Entry 8XAX (electron microscopy, 2.92 A resolution); this record covers chains C and T of the 20 polymer chains in the assembly.

== Chain C ==
Molecule: ATP-binding protein
Organism: Escherichia coli
UniProtKB: A0A9X9SUP5 (A0A9X9SUP5_ECOLX); numbering as in UniProt (aligned over 1-571)
Chain sequence (571 residues; numbered 1 to 571; the number before each row is that of its first residue):
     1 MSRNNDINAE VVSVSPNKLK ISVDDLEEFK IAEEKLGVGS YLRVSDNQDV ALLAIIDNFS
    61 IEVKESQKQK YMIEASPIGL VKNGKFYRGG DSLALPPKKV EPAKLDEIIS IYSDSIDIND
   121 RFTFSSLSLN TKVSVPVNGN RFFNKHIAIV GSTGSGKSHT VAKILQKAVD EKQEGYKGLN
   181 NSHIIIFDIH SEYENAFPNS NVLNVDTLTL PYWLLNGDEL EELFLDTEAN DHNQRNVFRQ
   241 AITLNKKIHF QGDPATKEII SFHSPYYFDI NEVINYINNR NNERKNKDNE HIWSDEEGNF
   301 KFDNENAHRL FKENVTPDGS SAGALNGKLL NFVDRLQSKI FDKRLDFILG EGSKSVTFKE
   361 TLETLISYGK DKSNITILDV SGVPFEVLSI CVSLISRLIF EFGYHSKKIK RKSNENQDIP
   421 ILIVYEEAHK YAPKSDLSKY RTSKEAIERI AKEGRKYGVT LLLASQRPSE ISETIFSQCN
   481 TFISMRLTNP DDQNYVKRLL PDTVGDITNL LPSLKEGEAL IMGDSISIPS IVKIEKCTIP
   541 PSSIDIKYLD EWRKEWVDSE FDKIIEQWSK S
Unresolved in the structure: 1-4
Metal / ion sites: Mg2+: Ser158 (together with AMP-PNP)
Ligand contacts:
  - AMP-PNP (ANP; phosphoaminophosphonic acid-adenylate ester), molecule 1: Ser152, Thr153, Gly154, Ser155, Gly156, Lys157, Ser158, His159, Glu427, Gln466, Glu516, Gly517, Lys533, Ile534, Glu535, Lys536, Ser543, Asp545
  - AMP-PNP (ANP), molecule 2: Lys452, Arg455, Lys456
From the paper describing this entry:
  - mutagenesis - K157A: decreased growth in response to phage lambda

== Chain T ==
Molecule: S20dna2
Organism: Escherichia coli
Sequence (59 nucleotides; row label = number of the first residue in the row; numbers below 1 keep their minus sign (DC-45 is residue -45)):
   -45 CGGCGGATCC GTCAGTCCAG TTGAGGAATG TAAGAGGTGA CTGTCAACGC GCATGGATC
Unresolved in the structure: -45 to 0

== Chain C / chain T interface ==
Residue-residue contacts (8; chain C residue first):
  Asn230(C) with DC13(T), base contact
  Arg284(C) with DC6(T), phosphate contact; DA7(T), salt bridge to the phosphate
  Lys287(C) with DG5(T), hydrogen bond to the phosphate; DC6(T), salt bridge to the phosphate
  Ser320(C) with DC6(T), phosphate contact
  Ser321(C) with DC6(T), phosphate contact
  Ala322(C) with DA7(T), phosphate contact

== Summary ==
Chain C and chain T form an interface of 6 and 4 residues respectively, with 1 hydrogen bond and 2 salt
bridges. Among the polar pairs are Lys287(C)-DG5(T), Arg284(C)-DA7(T) and Lys287(C)-DC6(T). Chain C binds
AMP-PNP. The paper reports that K157A of chain C reduces growth in response to phage lambda.
Here chain C is ATP-binding protein and chain T is S20dna2, both from Escherichia coli. Entry 8XAX (Cryo-EM
structure of an anti-phage defense complex bound to AMPPNP and DNA at state 2) was determined by electron
microscopy together with 8XAU, 8XAV, 8XAW and 8XAY from the same study.
